PDB entry 8KBW | X-ray diffraction, 3.49 A resolution | chains B and C of the 6 polymer chains in the assembly

== Chain B (and C) ==
Name: Syn-copalyl diphosphate synthase, chloroplastic
Source organism: Oryza sativa Japonica Group
Notes: EC 5.5.1.14; chain C of this document is another copy of the same molecule, construct and numbering; everything in this record applies to it too
UniProtKB: Q0JF02 (CPS4_ORYSJ); numbering as in UniProt (aligned over 1-767)
Sequence (775 residues; numbered 1 to 775; the number before each row is that of its first residue):
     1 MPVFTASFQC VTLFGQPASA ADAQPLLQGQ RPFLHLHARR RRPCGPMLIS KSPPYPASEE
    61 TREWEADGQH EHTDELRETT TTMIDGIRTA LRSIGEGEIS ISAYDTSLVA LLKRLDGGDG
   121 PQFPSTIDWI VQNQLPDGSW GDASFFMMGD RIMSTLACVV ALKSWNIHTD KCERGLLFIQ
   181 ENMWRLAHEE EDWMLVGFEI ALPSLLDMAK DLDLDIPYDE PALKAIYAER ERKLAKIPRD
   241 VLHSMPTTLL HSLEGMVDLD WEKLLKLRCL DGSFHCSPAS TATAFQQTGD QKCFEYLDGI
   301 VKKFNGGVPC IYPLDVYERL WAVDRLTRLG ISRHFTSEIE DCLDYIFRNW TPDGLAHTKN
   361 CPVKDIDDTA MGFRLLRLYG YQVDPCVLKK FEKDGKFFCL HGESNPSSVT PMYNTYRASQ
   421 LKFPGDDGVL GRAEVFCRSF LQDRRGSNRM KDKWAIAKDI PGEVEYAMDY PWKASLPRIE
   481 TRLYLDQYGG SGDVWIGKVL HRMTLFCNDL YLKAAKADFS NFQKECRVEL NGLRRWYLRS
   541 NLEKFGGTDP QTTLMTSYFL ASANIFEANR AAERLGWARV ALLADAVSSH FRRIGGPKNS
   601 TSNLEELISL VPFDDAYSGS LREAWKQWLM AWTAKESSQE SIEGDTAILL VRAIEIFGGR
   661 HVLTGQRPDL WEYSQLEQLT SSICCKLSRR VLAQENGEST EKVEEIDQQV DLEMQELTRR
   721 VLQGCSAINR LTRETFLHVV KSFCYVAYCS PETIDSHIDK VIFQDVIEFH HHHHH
Not modelled in the structure: 1-80, 117-120, 185-194, 453-456, 695, 768-775 (chain C: 1-79, 114-123, 140-141, 185-191, 210-220, 227-231, 402-406, 768-775)
Differences from the reference sequence: expression tag (768-775)
Swiss-Prot annotation at these positions:
  - motif: Asp-365 to Asp-368 (DXDD motif)
  - binding site (substrate): Lys-233, Lys-453
  - binding site (Mg(2+)): Asp-365, Asp-367
Reported in the primary citation:
  - self-association interface (contacts with another copy of this molecule): Gln-291, Asp-298, Lys-302, Arg-535, Arg-539, Glu-543, Asp-615, Ser-620
  - mutagenesis - V196I, H275L, H275L/Y317F/H357W, Q291A, I311V, L314A, L314F, Y317F, H334A, H357A, H357W, L400F, R535A, R733A: decreased catalytic activity
  - mutagenesis - S674A/E677A: unchanged catalytic activity
  - catalytic residues: Asp-367, His-501 (proposed by the authors, not directly observed)
  - mutagenesis - V196A, H275L/H357W, H275L/Y317F, H275L/I311V/Y317F, H275L/C310D/I311V/Y317F, I311A, Y317A, Y317F/H357W, L400A: abolished catalytic activity
  - specificity-determining residues: His-275, Ile-311 (from molecular simulation)
  - specificity-determining residues: Leu-314, Tyr-317, His-357 (proposed by the authors, not directly observed)

== Chain B / chain C interface ==
Residue-residue contacts (16):
  Glu-605(B) with Glu-606(C); Arg-622(C), salt bridge
  Phe-613(B) with Gly-619(C); Ser-620(C); Glu-623(C)
  Asp-615(B) with Ala-616(C); Ser-620(C), hydrogen bond; His-661(C)
  Gly-619(B) with Phe-613(C); Gly-619(C)
  Ser-620(B) with Phe-613(C); Asp-615(C), hydrogen bond
  Arg-622(B) with Glu-605(C), salt bridge; Arg-622(C)
  Glu-623(B) with Phe-613(C)
  Lys-626(B) with Glu-606(C), salt bridge
Other interface residues (no listed pair), chain B (11 interface residues in all): Asn-603, Ala-616, His-661
Other interface residues (no listed pair), chain C (12 interface residues in all): Asn-603, Ser-609

== Overview ==
11 residues of chain B and 12 residues of chain C are in contact, with 2 hydrogen bonds and 3 salt bridges.
Polar contacts include Glu-605(B)/Arg-622(C), Lys-626(B)/Glu-606(C) and Asp-615(B)/Ser-620(C). From the paper:
catalytic residues Asp-367(B) and His-501(B); V196I, H275L and H275L/Y317F/H357W of chain B, among others,
reduce catalytic activity; 24 substitutions were tested in all.
Both chains are Syn-copalyl diphosphate synthase, chloroplastic (Oryza sativa Japonica Group). Entry 8KBW (The
crystal structure of syn-copalyl diphosphate synthase from Oryza sativa) was determined by X-ray diffraction
(same publication as 8I6P, 8I6T, 8I6U and 8IH5).
